2ZL2 - chains H and U of the 24 polymer chains in the assembly; structure by X-ray diffraction, 2.50 A resolution.

Chain H:
Protein: ATP-dependent Clp protease proteolytic subunit
Source organism: Helicobacter pylori
Notes: EC 3.4.21.92
Reference sequence: P56156 (CLPP_HELPY); residues 1-196 here = UniProt positions 1-196
Chain sequence (196 residues; each row starts with the number of its first residue):
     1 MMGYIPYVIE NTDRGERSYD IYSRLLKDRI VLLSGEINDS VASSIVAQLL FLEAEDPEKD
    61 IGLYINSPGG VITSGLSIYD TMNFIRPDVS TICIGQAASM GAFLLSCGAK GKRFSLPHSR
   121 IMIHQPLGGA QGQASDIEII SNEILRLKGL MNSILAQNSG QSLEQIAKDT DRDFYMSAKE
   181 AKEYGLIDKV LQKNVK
Disordered / not traced: 1-19, 193-196
Swiss-Prot annotation at these positions:
  - active site: Ser99 (Nucleophile), His124

Chain U:
Protein: A peptide substrate-NVLGFTQ
Chain sequence (7 residues; row label = number of the first residue in the row):
     1 NVLGFTQ
Disordered / not traced: 1, 6-7

Chain H / chain U interface:
Contacting residue pairs - 20 pairs, chain H then chain U:
  Gly69(H) with Phe5(U)
  Gly70(H) with Gly4(U); Phe5(U), hydrogen bond (backbone-backbone)
  Val71(H) with Val2(U), hydrophobic; Leu3(U); Gly4(U)
  Ile72(H) with Leu3(U), hydrogen bond (backbone-backbone); Gly4(U); Phe5(U)
  Ser99(H) with Phe5(U)
  Met100(H) with Phe5(U), hydrogen bond (backbone-backbone)
  Phe103(H) with Phe5(U), hydrophobic
  His124(H) with Phe5(U)
  Gln125(H) with Phe5(U)
  Pro126(H) with Gly4(U); Phe5(U)
  Leu127(H) with Leu3(U); Gly4(U), hydrogen bond (backbone-backbone)
  Leu147(H) with Leu3(U), hydrophobic
  Met151(H) with Phe5(U), hydrophobic
Interface residues without a listed pair, chain H (17 interface residues in all): Ala98, Gly128, Glu143, Ile144

Overview:
17 residues of chain H and 4 residues of chain U are in contact; the contacts include 4 hydrogen bonds. The
backbones hydrogen-bond at Gly70(H)-Phe5(U), Ile72(H)-Leu3(U) and Met100(H)-Phe5(U). From UniProt: active-site
residues Ser99(H) and His124(H) on chain H.
Here chain H is ATP-dependent Clp protease proteolytic subunit (Helicobacter pylori) and chain U is A peptide
substrate-NVLGFTQ. Entry 2ZL2 (Crystal structure of H.pylori ClpP in complex with the peptide NVLGFTQ) was
determined by X-ray diffraction together with 2ZL0, 2ZL3 and 2ZL4 from the same study.
